PDB entry 8RIF | electron microscopy, 2.79 A resolution | chains 2 and 5 of the 14 polymer chains in the assembly

[Chain 2]
Protein: DNA replication licensing factor MCM2
Organism: Saccharomyces cerevisiae
Notes: EC 3.6.4.12
UniProt: P29469 (MCM2_YEAST); residue numbers follow UniProt; this construct covers 1-868
Amino-acid sequence (868 residues; each row starts with the number of its first residue):
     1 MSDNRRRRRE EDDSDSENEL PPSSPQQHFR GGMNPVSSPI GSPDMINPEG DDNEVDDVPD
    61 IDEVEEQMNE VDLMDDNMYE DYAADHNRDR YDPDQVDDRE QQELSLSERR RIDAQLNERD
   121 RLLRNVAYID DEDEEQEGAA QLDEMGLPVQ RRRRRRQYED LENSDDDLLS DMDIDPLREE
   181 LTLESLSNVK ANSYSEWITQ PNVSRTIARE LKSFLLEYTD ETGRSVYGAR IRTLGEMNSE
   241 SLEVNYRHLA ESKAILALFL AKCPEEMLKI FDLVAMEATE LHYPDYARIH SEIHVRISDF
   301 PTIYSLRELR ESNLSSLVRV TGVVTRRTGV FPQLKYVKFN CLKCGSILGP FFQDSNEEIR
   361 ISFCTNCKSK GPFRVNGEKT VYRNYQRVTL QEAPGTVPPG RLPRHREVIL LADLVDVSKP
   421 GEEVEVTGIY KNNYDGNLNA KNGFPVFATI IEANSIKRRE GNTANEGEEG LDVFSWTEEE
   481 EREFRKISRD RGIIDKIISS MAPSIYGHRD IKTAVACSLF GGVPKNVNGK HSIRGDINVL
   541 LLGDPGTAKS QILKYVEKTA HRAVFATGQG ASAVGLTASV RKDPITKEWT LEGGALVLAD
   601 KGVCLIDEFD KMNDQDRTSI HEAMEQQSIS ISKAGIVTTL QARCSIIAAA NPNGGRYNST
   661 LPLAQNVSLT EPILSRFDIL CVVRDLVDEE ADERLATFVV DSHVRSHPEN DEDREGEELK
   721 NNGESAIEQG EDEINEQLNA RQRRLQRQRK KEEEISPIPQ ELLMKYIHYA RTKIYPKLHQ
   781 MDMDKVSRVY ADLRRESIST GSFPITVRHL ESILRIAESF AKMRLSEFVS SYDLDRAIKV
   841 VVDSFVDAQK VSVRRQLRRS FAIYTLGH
Not modelled in the structure: 1-180, 460-472, 709-755, 865-868
Ion coordination: Zn2+: Cys-341, Cys-344, Cys-364, Cys-367; Mg2+: Ser-550 (together with ATP)
Ligand contacts:
  - ADP (adenosine-5'-diphosphate): His-531, Ile-533, Glu-625, Arg-676, Val-807, Arg-808, Glu-811
  - ATP (adenosine-5'-triphosphate): Ile-505, Tyr-506, His-508, Asp-544, Pro-545, Gly-546, Thr-547, Ala-548, Lys-549, Ser-550, Gln-551, Glu-608, Asn-651, Leu-695, Phe-698
Swiss-Prot annotation at these positions:
  - zinc finger: Cys-341 to Cys-367 (C4-type)
  - motif: Ser-675 to Asp-678 (Arginine finger)
  - binding site (ATP): Gly-543 to Ser-550
  - modified residue (Phosphoserine): Ser-14, Ser-16, Ser-23, Ser-164, Ser-170
  - natural variant: Glu-392 (E392K: In allele MCM2-1)
  - mutagenesis: Cys-364 (C364Y/F/S/H: Loss of activity), Cys-367 (C367Y/F/S/H: Loss of activity), Lys-549 (K549A: Reduces MCM2-7 complex helicase activity. Abolishes MCM2-7 complex helicase activity; when associated with MCM5 A-422. Reduces MCM2-7 complex helicase activity; when associated with MCM3 A-415), Arg-676 (R676A: Loss of MCM2-7 complex helicase activity)

[Chain 5]
Protein: Minichromosome maintenance protein 5
Organism: Saccharomyces cerevisiae
Notes: EC 3.6.4.12
UniProt: P29496 (MCM5_YEAST); residues 1-775 here = UniProt positions 1-775
Amino-acid sequence (775 residues; row label = number of the first residue in the row):
     1 MSFDRPEIYS APVLQGESPN DDDNTEIIKS FKNFILEFRL DSQFIYRDQL RNNILVKNYS
    61 LTVNMEHLIG YNEDIYKKLS DEPSDIIPLF ETAITQVAKR ISILSRAQSA NNNDKDPENT
   121 SMDTDSLLLN SLPTFQLILN SNANQIPLRD LDSEHVSKIV RLSGIIISTS VLSSRATYLS
   181 IMCRNCRHTT SITINNFNSI TGNTVSLPRS CLSTIESESS MANESNIGDE STKKNCGPDP
   241 YIIIHESSKF IDQQFLKLQE IPELVPVGEM PRNLTMTCDR YLTNKVIPGT RVTIVGIYSI
   301 YNSKNGAGSG RSGGGNGGSG VAIRTPYIKI LGIQSDVETS SIWNSVTMFT EEEEEEFLQL
   361 SRNPKLYEIL TNSIAPSIFG NEDIKKAIVC LLMGGSKKIL PDGMRLRGDI NVLLLGDPGT
   421 AKSQLLKFVE KVSPIAVYTS GKGSSAAGLT ASVQRDPMTR EFYLEGGAMV LADGGVVCID
   481 EFDKMRDEDR VAIHEAMEQQ TISIAKAGIT TVLNSRTSVL AAANPIYGRY DDLKSPGDNI
   541 DFQTTILSRF DMIFIVKDDH NEERDISIAN HVINIHTGNA NAMQNQQEEN GSEISIEKMK
   601 RYITYCRLKC APRLSPQAAE KLSSNFVTIR KQLLINELES TERSSIPITI RQLEAIIRIT
   661 ESLAKLELSP IAQERHVDEA IRLFQASTMD AASQDPIGGL NQASGTSLSE IRRFEQELKR
   721 RLPIGWSTSY QTLRREFVDT HRFSQLALDK ALYALEKHET IQLRHQGQNI YRSGV
Not modelled in the structure: 1, 107-130, 201-203, 304-318, 700-775
Ion coordination: Zn2+: Cys-183, Cys-186, Cys-211, Cys-236
Ligand contacts:
  - ADP (adenosine-5'-diphosphate), molecule 1: Ser-377, Ile-378, Phe-379, Asp-417, Pro-418, Gly-419, Thr-420, Ala-421, Lys-422, Ser-423, Gln-424, Ile-568, His-571, Val-572
  - ADP, molecule 2: Leu-406, Glu-498, Gln-499, Ile-650, Arg-651, Glu-654
Swiss-Prot annotation at these positions:
  - motif: Ser-548 to Asp-551 (Arginine finger)
  - binding site (ATP): Gly-416 to Ser-423
  - mutagenesis: Lys-422 (K422A: Loss of MCM2-7 complex helicase activity)

[Interface between chain 2 and chain 5]
Contacting residue pairs (109):
  Arg-327(2) with Arg-149(5); Arg-272(5)
  Thr-328(2) with Arg-272(5)
  Phe-331(2) with Ile-323(5), hydrophobic; Arg-324(5)
  Pro-332(2) with Ile-300(5), hydrophobic; Ala-322(5); Ile-323(5); Arg-324(5), hydrogen bond (backbone-backbone)
  Gln-333(2) with Val-321(5); Ala-322(5)
  Leu-334(2) with Ala-322(5); Arg-324(5)
  Asn-356(2) with Val-321(5)
  Glu-378(2) with Ser-157(5), hydrogen bond (backbone-side chain)
  Tyr-382(2) with Ser-153(5); Val-156(5), hydrophobic; Ile-300(5)
  Asn-384(2) with Asp-152(5); Ser-153(5), hydrogen bond (side chain-backbone)
  Tyr-385(2) with Ile-323(5), hydrophobic
  Arg-387(2) with Ser-319(5), hydrogen bond (side chain-backbone)
  Asp-416(2) with Arg-272(5), salt bridge
  Pro-420(2) with Glu-269(5)
  Lys-525(2) with Ile-575(5)
  Val-527(2) with Ile-575(5), hydrophobic; Asn-581(5); Gln-584(5)
  Asn-528(2) with Ala-580(5); Asn-581(5), hydrogen bond (side chain-backbone); Gln-584(5); Asn-585(5)
  Gly-529(2) with Ile-596(5)
  Lys-530(2) with Pro-376(5); Gln-584(5); Glu-588(5), salt bridge; Glu-593(5), salt bridge
  His-531(2) with Ser-377(5); Gln-424(5)
  Arg-562(2) with Glu-263(5), hydrogen bond (side chain-backbone); Val-265(5), hydrogen bond (side chain-backbone); Val-267(5)
  Thr-577(2) with Ser-445(5)
  Ala-578(2) with Ser-445(5); Ala-446(5)
  Asp-583(2) with Met-270(5)
  Glu-588(2) with Lys-257(5), salt bridge
  Trp-589(2) with Ile-167(5)
  Thr-590(2) with Gln-259(5)
  Leu-591(2) with Gln-259(5), hydrogen bond (backbone-side chain); Pro-271(5)
  Glu-592(2) with Met-270(5)
  Val-597(2) with Glu-263(5)
  Leu-598(2) with Glu-263(5); Val-265(5)
  Asp-600(2) with Glu-263(5)
  Asp-614(2) with Lys-442(5)
  Thr-618(2) with Lys-442(5); Ser-444(5)
  Ser-619(2) with Ser-445(5), hydrogen bond
  His-621(2) with Glu-481(5)
  Glu-622(2) with Ser-444(5), hydrogen bond; Ser-445(5), hydrogen bond (side chain-backbone)
  Glu-625(2) with Ser-423(5), hydrogen bond; Lys-427(5), hydrogen bond (backbone-side chain); Tyr-438(5)
  Gln-626(2) with Lys-427(5); Glu-430(5), hydrogen bond; Tyr-438(5)
  Ile-629(2) with Ser-445(5)
  Ser-630(2) with Ser-445(5); Ala-446(5), hydrogen bond (backbone-backbone)
  Ile-631(2) with Ala-446(5), hydrophobic
  Ser-632(2) with Ala-446(5), hydrogen bond (backbone-backbone); Glu-465(5), hydrogen bond (side chain-backbone); Gly-466(5)
  Lys-633(2) with Ala-446(5), hydrogen bond (side chain-backbone); Glu-465(5)
  Ala-634(2) with Tyr-463(5); Glu-465(5)
  Gly-635(2) with Pro-288(5)
  Val-637(2) with Pro-288(5); Gly-289(5)
  Thr-638(2) with Gly-289(5)
  Leu-640(2) with Arg-291(5)
  Gln-641(2) with Glu-263(5), hydrogen bond (backbone-side chain)
  Pro-672(2) with Glu-481(5)
  Leu-778(2) with His-576(5); Thr-577(5)
  Gln-780(2) with Asn-574(5), hydrogen bond; Thr-577(5)
  Met-783(2) with Asn-570(5); Ile-573(5), hydrophobic; Asn-574(5)
  Val-786(2) with Ile-573(5), hydrophobic
  Ser-787(2) with Asn-570(5), hydrogen bond; Ile-573(5)
  Ala-791(2) with Glu-562(5)
  Arg-794(2) with Asp-558(5), salt bridge; His-560(5), hydrogen bond; Asp-565(5), salt bridge
  Arg-795(2) with Glu-562(5), salt bridge
  Ile-798(2) with His-560(5)
  Thr-806(2) with Pro-418(5)
  Val-807(2) with Val-572(5), hydrophobic
  Arg-808(2) with Pro-418(5); Gly-419(5)
  Leu-810(2) with Val-572(5), hydrophobic
  Leu-814(2) with His-576(5)
Interface residues without a listed pair, chain 2 (83 interface residues in all): Gly-329, Gln-353, Ser-355, Glu-358, Gly-377, Lys-379, Arg-383, Gln-386, Lys-419, Asn-526, Ser-532, Ile-533, Ile-636, Thr-639, Tyr-790, Pro-804, Glu-811, Glu-818
Interface residues without a listed pair, chain 5 (81 interface residues in all): Glu-82, Ser-84, Asp-85, Ile-165, Pro-262, Leu-264, Asn-273, Gly-320, Pro-326, Ile-378, Phe-428, Ser-440, Gly-443, Ala-447, Gly-467, Leu-471, Asp-480, Arg-529, Asp-559, Ile-566, Ile-568, Ala-569

[Summary]
Chain 2 and chain 5 form an interface of 83 and 81 residues respectively; the contacts include 22 hydrogen
bonds and 7 salt bridges. Polar contacts include Asp-416(2)/Arg-272(5), Lys-530(2)/Glu-588(5) and
Lys-530(2)/Glu-593(5). One ADP molecule is bound between chain 2 and chain 5.
Here chain 2 is DNA replication licensing factor MCM2 and chain 5 is Minichromosome maintenance protein 5,
both from Saccharomyces cerevisiae. Entry 8RIF (Cryo-EM structure of the MCM double hexamer loaded onto dsDNA)
was determined by electron microscopy (same publication as 9I3I and 8RIG).
